6V2O - chains A and C of the 3 polymer chains in the assembly; structure by X-ray diffraction, 1.27 A resolution.

Chain A:
Molecule: MHC class I antigen
From: Homo sapiens
Reference sequence: U6BR87 (U6BR87_HUMAN); residues 1-276 here correspond to UniProt positions 25-300 (UniProt number = residue number + 24)
Amino-acid sequence (276 residues; each row starts with the number of its first residue):
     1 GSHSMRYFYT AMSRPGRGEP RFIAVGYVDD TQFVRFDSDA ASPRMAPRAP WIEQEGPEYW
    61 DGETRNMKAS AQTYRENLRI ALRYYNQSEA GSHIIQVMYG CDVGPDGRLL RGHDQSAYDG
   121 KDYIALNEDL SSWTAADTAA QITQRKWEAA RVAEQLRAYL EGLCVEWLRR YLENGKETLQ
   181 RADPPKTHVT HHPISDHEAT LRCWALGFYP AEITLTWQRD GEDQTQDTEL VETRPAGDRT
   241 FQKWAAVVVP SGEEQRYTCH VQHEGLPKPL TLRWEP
Cystine bridges: C101-C164, C203-C259
What the authors report for this chain:
  - specificity-determining residues: D114, S116 (citing earlier work)

Chain C:
Molecule: Peptide ALA-SER-LEU-ASN-LEU-PRO-ALA-VAL-SER-TRP
From: synthetic construct
Amino-acid sequence (10 residues; numbered 1 to 10; the number before each row is that of its first residue):
     1 ASLNLPAVSW

Chain A / chain C interface:
Residue-residue contacts (35):
  M5(A) - A1(C)
  Y7(A) - A1(C)  hydrogen bond (side chain-backbone)
  Y7(A) - S2(C)  hydrogen bond (side chain-backbone)
  E63(A) - A1(C)
  E63(A) - S2(C)  hydrogen bond
  N66(A) - S2(C)  hydrogen bond
  N66(A) - L3(C)  hydrogen bond (side chain-backbone)
  N66(A) - N4(C)  hydrogen bond
  M67(A) - S2(C)
  T73(A) - V8(C)
  N77(A) - S9(C)
  N77(A) - W10(C)  hydrogen bond (side chain-backbone)
  I80(A) - S9(C)
  I80(A) - W10(C)
  Y84(A) - W10(C)  hydrogen bond (side chain-backbone)
  I95(A) - W10(C)  hydrophobic
  Y99(A) - S2(C)
  Y99(A) - L3(C)  hydrogen bond (side chain-backbone)
  S116(A) - W10(C)
  Y123(A) - W10(C)  hydrophobic
  T143(A) - W10(C)  hydrogen bond (side chain-backbone)
  K146(A) - S9(C)
  K146(A) - W10(C)  hydrogen bond (side chain-backbone)
  W147(A) - V8(C)
  W147(A) - S9(C)  hydrogen bond (side chain-backbone)
  W147(A) - W10(C)
  V152(A) - V8(C)  hydrophobic
  Q155(A) - L5(C)
  L156(A) - L3(C)  hydrophobic
  L156(A) - L5(C)  hydrophobic
  Y159(A) - A1(C)  hydrogen bond (side chain-backbone)
  Y159(A) - S2(C)
  Y159(A) - L3(C)  hydrophobic
  W167(A) - A1(C)
  Y171(A) - A1(C)  hydrogen bond (side chain-backbone)
Interface residues without a listed pair, chain A (29 interface residues in all): Y9, Y59, Y74, E76, A81, A117, Y118

In short:
29 residues of chain A face 8 of chain C across their interface, with 14 hydrogen bonds. Polar contacts
include Y7(A)-A1(C), Y7(A)-S2(C) and E63(A)-S2(C). The paper reports specificity determinants D114(A) and
S116(A).
Here chain A is MHC class I antigen (Homo sapiens) and chain C is Peptide
ALA-SER-LEU-ASN-LEU-PRO-ALA-VAL-SER-TRP (synthetic construct). Entry 6V2O (HLA-B*57:01 presenting the peptide
ASLNLPAVSW) was determined by X-ray diffraction together with 6V2P, 6V2Q and 6V3J from the same study.
